Entry 7A24 (electron microscopy, 3.80 A resolution); this record covers chains A and C of the 34 polymer chains in the assembly.

== Chain A ==
Molecule: 51kDa
Source organism: Brassica oleracea
Amino-acid sequence (486 residues; each row starts with the number of its first residue):
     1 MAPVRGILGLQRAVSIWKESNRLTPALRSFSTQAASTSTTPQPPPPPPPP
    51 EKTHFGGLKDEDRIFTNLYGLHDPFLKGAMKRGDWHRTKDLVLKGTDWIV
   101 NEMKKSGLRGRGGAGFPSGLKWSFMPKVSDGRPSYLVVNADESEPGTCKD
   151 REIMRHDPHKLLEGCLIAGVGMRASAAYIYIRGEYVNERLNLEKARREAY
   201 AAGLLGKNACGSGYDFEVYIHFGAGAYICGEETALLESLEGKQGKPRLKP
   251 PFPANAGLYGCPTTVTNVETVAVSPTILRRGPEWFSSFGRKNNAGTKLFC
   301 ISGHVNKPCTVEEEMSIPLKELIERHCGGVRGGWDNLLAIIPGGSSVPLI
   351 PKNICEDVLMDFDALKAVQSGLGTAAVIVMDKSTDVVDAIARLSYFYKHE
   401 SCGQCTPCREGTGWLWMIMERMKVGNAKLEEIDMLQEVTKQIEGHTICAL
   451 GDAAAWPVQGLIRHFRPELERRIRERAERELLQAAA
Unresolved in the structure: 1-52, 482-486
Metal / ion sites: 4Fe-4S cluster Fe near Cys-405 (its only coordinating residue here)
Residues lining bound ligands:
  - FMN (flavin mononucleotide): Gly-110, Arg-111, Gly-112, Gly-113, Ala-114, Gly-115, Phe-116, Ser-118, Lys-121, Asn-139, Asp-141, Glu-142, Glu-144, Asp-150, Tyr-227, Gly-230, Glu-231, Glu-232, Val-265, Thr-266, Asn-267, Thr-270, Thr-374, Cys-448, Ala-449, Leu-450, Ala-453
  - 4Fe-4S cluster (SF4): Ile-228, Pro-246, Ser-401, Cys-402, Gly-403, Gln-404, Cys-405, Cys-408, Arg-409, Thr-446, Ile-447, Cys-448, Leu-450, Gly-451

== Chain C ==
Molecule: 75kDa
Source organism: Brassica oleracea
Amino-acid sequence (748 residues; each row starts with the number of its first residue):
     1 MGLGILASRTIRPASRLLQSQTSNFFLRTIVSKPELQSPESAAVSEPEPP
    51 TQILPPRNPVGGARVHFSNPEDAIEVFVDGYAVKVPKGFTVLQACEVAGV
   101 DIPRFCYHSRLSIAGNCRMCLVEVEKSPKPVASCAMPALPGMKIKTDTPI
   151 AKKAREGVMEFLLMNHPLDCPICDQGGECDLQDQSMAFGSDRGRFTEMKR
   201 SVVDKNLGPLVKTVMTRCIQCTRCVRFASEVAGVQDLGILGRGSGEEIGT
   251 YVEKLMTSELSGNVIDICPVGALTSKPFAFKARNWELKATETIDVSDAVG
   301 SNIRVDSRGPEVMRIIPRLNEDINEEWISDKTRFCYDGLKRQRLSDPMIR
   351 DSDGRFKAVSWRDALAVVGDIIHQVKPDEIVGVAGQLSDAESMMVLKDFV
   401 NRMGSDNVWCEGTAAGVDADLRYSYLMNTSISGLENADLFLLIGTQPRVE
   451 AAMVNARICKTVRASNAKVGYVGPPAEFNYDCKHLGTGPDTLKEIAEGRH
   501 PFCTALKNAKNPAIIVGAGLFNRTDKNAILSSVESIAQANNVVRPDWNGL
   551 NFLLQYAAQAAALDLGLIQQSAKALESAKFVYLMGADDVNVDKIPKDAFV
   601 VYQGHHGDKAVYRANVILPASAFTEKEGTYENTEGFTQQTVPAVPTVGDA
   651 RDDWKIVRALSEVSGVKLPYNSIEGVRSRIKSVAPNLVHTDEREPAAFGP
   701 SLKPECKEAMSTTPFQTVVENFYMTNSITRASKIMAQCSAVLLKKPFV
Unresolved in the structure: 1-49, 743-748
Metal / ion sites: 2Fe-2S cluster Fe: Cys-117, Cys-134; 4Fe-4S cluster Fe site 1: His-166, Cys-170, Cys-173, Cys-179; 4Fe-4S cluster Fe site 2: Cys-218, Cys-221, Cys-224, Cys-268
Residues lining bound ligands:
  - 2Fe-2S cluster (FES): Leu-92, Arg-104, Phe-105, Cys-106, Tyr-107, Ala-114, Cys-117, Arg-118, Met-119, Cys-120, Ala-132, Cys-134
  - 4Fe-4S cluster (SF4), molecule 1: His-166, Pro-167, Asp-169, Cys-170, Cys-173, Gln-175, Gly-176, Cys-179, Leu-181, Gln-182, Arg-217, Val-270, Gly-271
  - 4Fe-4S cluster (SF4), molecule 2: Met-215, Cys-218, Ile-219, Gln-220, Cys-221, Thr-222, Arg-223, Cys-224, Ile-248, Cys-268, Pro-269, Val-270, Ala-272, Leu-273

== Chain A / chain C interface ==
Contacting residue pairs (73; chain A residue first):
  Gly-225(A) / Arg-242(C)  hydrogen bond (backbone-side chain)
  Ala-226(A) / Arg-242(C)
  Gln-243(A) / Ile-239(C)  hydrogen bond (side chain-backbone)
  Lys-245(A) / Ile-239(C)
  Lys-245(A) / Gly-241(C)
  Lys-245(A) / Glu-246(C)  salt bridge
  Leu-248(A) / Gly-115(C)
  Leu-248(A) / Arg-118(C)
  Leu-248(A) / Ala-132(C)  hydrophobic
  Leu-248(A) / Ala-135(C)  hydrophobic
  Pro-250(A) / Ala-135(C)
  Pro-250(A) / Met-136(C)  hydrophobic
  Pro-250(A) / Pro-137(C)
  His-399(A) / Arg-242(C)  hydrogen bond (backbone-side chain)
  Glu-400(A) / Arg-242(C)  salt bridge
  Ser-401(A) / Gly-243(C)  hydrogen bond (backbone-backbone)
  Cys-402(A) / Arg-242(C)
  Cys-402(A) / Gly-243(C)
  Cys-402(A) / Glu-246(C)
  Gly-403(A) / Gly-243(C)
  Gly-403(A) / Glu-246(C)
  Gln-404(A) / Asn-116(C)  hydrogen bond (backbone-side chain)
  Gln-404(A) / Glu-246(C)
  Cys-405(A) / Gly-115(C)
  Cys-405(A) / Asn-116(C)
  Thr-406(A) / Asn-116(C)  hydrogen bond (backbone-backbone)
  Thr-406(A) / Cys-117(C)
  Thr-406(A) / Val-158(C)
  Thr-406(A) / Phe-161(C)
  Thr-406(A) / Leu-162(C)
  Pro-407(A) / Arg-118(C)
  Pro-407(A) / Val-158(C)  hydrophobic
  Pro-407(A) / Phe-161(C)  hydrophobic
  Arg-409(A) / Asn-116(C)
  Arg-409(A) / Ile-219(C)  hydrogen bond (side chain-backbone)
  Arg-409(A) / Gln-220(C)
  Arg-409(A) / Gly-243(C)
  Arg-409(A) / Ser-244(C)  hydrogen bond (backbone-side chain)
  Arg-409(A) / Glu-246(C)  salt bridge
  Glu-410(A) / Phe-161(C)
  Glu-410(A) / Met-164(C)
  Glu-410(A) / Asn-165(C)
  Gly-411(A) / Phe-161(C)
  Gly-411(A) / Met-164(C)
  Trp-414(A) / Glu-160(C)
  Trp-414(A) / Phe-161(C)  hydrophobic
  Trp-414(A) / Met-164(C)  hydrophobic
  Trp-414(A) / Arg-194(C)
  Trp-414(A) / Phe-195(C)
  Trp-414(A) / Glu-197(C)
  Met-417(A) / Phe-195(C)  hydrophobic
  Met-417(A) / Glu-197(C)
  Met-417(A) / Met-198(C)
  Ile-418(A) / Glu-197(C)
  Arg-421(A) / Glu-197(C)  salt bridge
  Met-434(A) / Arg-194(C)
  Glu-437(A) / Lys-153(C)  salt bridge
  Glu-437(A) / Arg-194(C)  salt bridge
  Val-438(A) / Arg-194(C)
  Gln-441(A) / Lys-153(C)
  Gln-441(A) / Gly-157(C)
  Gln-441(A) / Glu-160(C)
  Gln-441(A) / Phe-161(C)
  Gln-441(A) / Arg-194(C)  hydrogen bond
  Ile-442(A) / Phe-161(C)  hydrophobic
  Gly-444(A) / Lys-129(C)
  His-445(A) / Arg-118(C)  hydrogen bond (backbone-side chain)
  His-445(A) / Leu-121(C)
  His-445(A) / Pro-130(C)
  His-445(A) / Ala-154(C)
  Thr-446(A) / Arg-118(C)
  Ile-447(A) / Gly-115(C)
  Ile-447(A) / Arg-118(C)
Interface residues without a listed pair, chain A (32 interface residues in all): Lys-398
Interface residues without a listed pair, chain C (34 interface residues in all): Ala-114, Arg-200

== In short ==
Chain A and chain C form an interface of 32 and 34 residues respectively; the contacts include 10 hydrogen
bonds and 6 salt bridges. Polar pairs include Lys-245(A)/Glu-246(C), Glu-400(A)/Arg-242(C) and
Arg-409(A)/Glu-246(C). Bound to chain A: 4Fe-4S cluster and flavin mononucleotide.
Chain A is 51kDa and chain C is 75kDa, both from Brassica oleracea; the structure, Assembly intermediate of
the plant mitochondrial complex I, was determined by electron microscopy together with 7A23 from the same
study.
